6ZU5 - chains L50 and LAA of the 74 polymer chains in the assembly; structure by electron microscopy, 2.90 A resolution.

[Chain L50]
Molecule: 25S rRNA
Source organism: Paranosema locustae
Sequence (2639 nucleotides; each row starts with the number of its first residue):
     1 ACACACCCCG GUGGGGGAUC CCUCGGCCUG CGCGCCGGGC AAGGACGCGG ACGCACGCGA
    61 UAGACGGCAC GAUCCUCAGA CACGACUGCC GGUCUCCGAC AGCGGCGCAG CCGCAGACAA
   121 CCCCCCGGAC UUAAGCAUAU CACUAGGGGG CGGAGAAGAA ACCAACAGGG AUUCCUGCAG
   181 UAGCGGCGAG CGAACAGGGA CGAGCCCGCA UGGCAAUCGG CAUCGCCGAG UUGUGACAGC
   241 GCACCGCGAA CGCCCCGGAC AGGGCGGCCA CAGAGGGCGA CAGCCCCGUA GCAGCGCGCA
   301 GCGGAGCGAG UAGCGCUGCU UGGUCAUGCA GCGCGAAGCG GUGGUGGCGC CAUCGAAGGC
   361 UAAAUACGCC GCAGGACCGA UAGCGCACAA GUACCGCGAG GGGACGGCGA CGAGCAGCCC
   421 GCAGGGGCGG CGAAAGCGUG AAACCACCGG GGCGCCCACU UGUGGGCCCC GUCUUGAAAC
   481 ACGGACCAAG GAGUGCAUGU GCGCAGCGAG UCCGCUCCGC GGCGCAGCGA AGGCCAUCGA
   541 GCUGCGCACA UGCGACCCGA UAGGCAGUGA ACUACGCCUG GGCAGGGCGA AGCCCGCGGA
   601 AACGCAGGUG GAGGCCCCGA GCCGUUCUGA CGUGCAAUUC GAUGGCGCGA CCUGGGCGUA
   661 GCGGCGAAAG ACCAAUCGAA CUGCCUGGUA GCUGGUUCCC UCCGAAAUGU CCCGCAGGAC
   721 AGCGGGCGCC CCGCAGGUCU GCCGCGUAGA GCAAUGGCGC GGCGUCCGGC AGCGCCGGCG
   781 CACCCCCAAA CUGCGAAGCG GCAGGGCGCG CGCAGCAGCG UGCGCGCGCA CAACUGCGGG
   841 CGCCUAGUGG GCCGCCGCUG GUAAGCAGCG CCGGCAAUGA GGACACAACC UCGUGCGCGG
   901 GCAAGGGACC CCAGCUGCGC ACACAGACGA AGGGCGCGGG CGCGUCGCGA CAGCAGGGCG
   961 GUGGCCAUAG AGGUCGGCAC CCGCUAAGAA CCGUGUUGCA ACGUACCUGC CGAACACGCC
  1021 CGCCCCGAAA AUGGACGGUG CUCAGCGCAG CCCCGACCCC GCGCACGCAC AGCGUGGUAG
  1081 GAGGGCGCGC CGGCGCCGCA GAAGCGCAUG CGUGCGCAUG CGUGGAGGCA CCCGCGGCGC
  1141 AGAUCUUGGU GGCAGUAGCA CACUCGGGCG CGAGCCCCGA GGGCCGGGAG ACGGGUUCUU
  1201 CCGCCAGGCC GCUCCGCGGA AGGUGAGCCG GGUCCUAAGG ACGCGCUGGC CCGCAACCGA
  1261 CAGGCAAGCG GGCACACAUU CCCGCGCCGU GUGCCAUGCG GCAACGCACC GUGCGCGGCC
  1321 GGGCGCAGGG CUGGCGCCGG GGGCCCUCCU CCCCCGCAAA GCGGCCCGCC UGCGGACUCU
  1381 UGCAGCACGA GGCAGCCCGC GCCGCGUGGC GGGGCCGUCG CCGCGCGCCA GGACUCGCCC
  1441 CCCGUGAAGC CCCGCGCACG CACACACACG CCCGUACCAA UCCGCACCAG GGCUCCAGGG
  1501 CGCGCACCCC ACGGCCAGGG CCCACGCAGG UUUGGGAAUU CGGCAAGCUG GAUCCGCAAC
  1561 CUCGGGACAA GGAUUGGCUC CGGGCGCCGG AGCUGUCGCU UCCAAGGGGA AUCCGACUGU
  1621 UUAGUAAAAA CAUAGCCUUG CGCCGCACGC AAGGUGAAUU CUGCCCAGUG CCCGGGACGU
  1681 CACGCCGGCG CGACCCGCGC ACGCACGGGU CAACGGCGGG AGUAACUAUG ACUCUCUUAA
  1741 GGUAGCCAAA CGCCUCGUCA UCUAAUUAGU GACGCGCAUG AAUGGAGCAA CGAGAUUCCC
  1801 ACUGUCCCUA CCUGCUCCCC AGCGAACCCA CUGCCAAGGG AACGGGCUUG GCGCAGUCAG
  1861 CGGGGAAAGA AGACCCUGUU GAGCUUGACU CUAGUGUGGG GCCGCGGCGC GCCGCGCCGG
  1921 CGUAGGCAGG UGGGAGGUGC GCCGUGAGUG AAAGACCACU GCGCGCGCGC GCGCCCGCUU
  1981 CGCGCAGCAA CGCCCCCAGA UGGGGAGUUU GGCUGGGGCG GCACGUCUGC UAGACCCCAA
  2041 CGCAGACGUC CUACGGUGGG CUCAGCGCGG ACAGAACCCG CGCGUCGAGC ACAAGGGCAA
  2101 ACGCCCGCCU CACGGCGCCC CCCCGGGUGC CGGCGGGAAA CCGGGGCCUA GCGAUCCCUC
  2161 GCGCAUGCAC GCCGCGUCGC GGGGGUGGCU GAAAAGUUAC CACAGGGAUA ACUGGCUUGU
  2221 GGCGGCCAAG CGUCCGCAGC GACGCCGCUU UUUGAUUCUU CGAUGUCGGC UCUUCCUAGC
  2281 AUGGCGUGGC AGCGCGCGCC AAGUGUUGGA UUGUUCACCC ACUGACAGGG AACGUGAGCU
  2341 GGGUUUAGAC CGUCGUGAGA CAGGUUAGUU UUACCCUACU GAGCGCGGAC ACACCGGGCA
  2401 GCGCGGGCUA GUACGAGAGG AACGCCCGUG CGGGGCCGCU GGUCCGCGCC UGUCCGACAG
  2461 GGCAGGUGCG CCGCUACGCC CCGUGCGUGU ACGGCUGGAC GCCUCUAAGC CGGAGCCGCC
  2521 CCCCCGUGUG UCUAAACCCC UGGUUUCCGC CCCCCGCGAC CACGACGCGG CCGGGGGCUG
  2581 GUGCUGUGCG CGUGCGAGCU CUGCGAGCCG CUGAGGCUUC CAGACCCCUG CGGGGUGUU
Unresolved in the structure: 1-3, 771-773, 943-1016, 1357-1360, 1406-1425, 1676-1678, 1909-1973, 2385-2386, 2500-2501, 2538-2542, 2593, 2601-2602
Metal / ion sites: Mg2+ site 1 near C21 (its only coordinating residue here); Mg2+ site 2 near A41 (its only coordinating residue here); Mg2+ site 3 near U61 (its only coordinating residue here); Mg2+ site 4: C65, G66; Mg2+ site 5: G128, C565 (shared with 2 residues of chain LN0); Mg2+ site 6: G135, C136, G1881; Mg2+ site 7: G135, C136; Mg2+ site 8 near C143 (its only coordinating residue here); Mg2+ site 9 near A156 (its only coordinating residue here); Mg2+ site 10 near G208 (its only coordinating residue here); Mg2+ site 11 near A249 (its only coordinating residue here); Mg2+ site 12 near G318 (its only coordinating residue here); 100 more Mg2+ sites not listed

[Chain LAA]
Molecule: uL15
Source organism: Paranosema locustae
Chain sequence (155 residues; row label = number of the first residue in the row; numbers below 1 keep their minus sign (Met-6 is residue -6)):
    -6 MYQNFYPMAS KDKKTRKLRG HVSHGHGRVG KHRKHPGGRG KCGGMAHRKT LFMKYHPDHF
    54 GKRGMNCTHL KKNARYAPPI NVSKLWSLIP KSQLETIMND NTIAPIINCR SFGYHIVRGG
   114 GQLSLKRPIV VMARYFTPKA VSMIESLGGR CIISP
Unresolved in the structure: -6 to 3
Metal / ion sites: Mg2+: Gly18 (shared with A846(L50), G1081(L50) of chain L50)

[How chain L50 and chain LAA interact]
Pairs across the interface - 164 pairs, chain L50 then chain LAA:
  U132(L50) - Arg32(LAA)  phosphate contact
  A133(L50) - Gly31(LAA)  phosphate contact
  A133(L50) - Arg32(LAA)  hydrogen bond to the phosphate
  A133(L50) - Cys35(LAA)  phosphate contact
  A134(L50) - Gly30(LAA)  hydrogen bond to the base
  A134(L50) - Gly31(LAA)  hydrogen bond to the base
  A134(L50) - Cys35(LAA)  sugar contact
  A134(L50) - Gly36(LAA)  hydrogen bond to the phosphate
  A134(L50) - His40(LAA)  stacking on the base
  A164(L50) - Lys64(LAA)  sugar contact
  A165(L50) - Lys64(LAA)  salt bridge to the phosphate
  A165(L50) - Ala67(LAA)  phosphate contact
  C178(L50) - Lys65(LAA)  hydrogen bond to the phosphate
  A179(L50) - Lys65(LAA)  salt bridge to the phosphate
  A182(L50) - Cys60(LAA)  hydrogen bond to the sugar
  A182(L50) - Thr61(LAA)  sugar contact
  A182(L50) - His62(LAA)  hydrogen bond to the sugar
  A182(L50) - Leu63(LAA)  hydrogen bond to the sugar
  G183(L50) - Asn59(LAA)  phosphate contact
  G183(L50) - Cys60(LAA)  hydrogen bond to the phosphate
  C184(L50) - Asn59(LAA)  hydrogen bond to the phosphate
  C187(L50) - Lys55(LAA)  sugar contact
  G188(L50) - Phe53(LAA)  phosphate contact
  G188(L50) - Gly54(LAA)  hydrogen bond to the phosphate
  A189(L50) - Lys34(LAA)  phosphate contact
  A189(L50) - Cys35(LAA)  sugar contact
  A189(L50) - His52(LAA)  salt bridge to the phosphate
  A189(L50) - Phe53(LAA)  phosphate contact
  G190(L50) - Gly33(LAA)  phosphate contact
  G190(L50) - Lys34(LAA)  salt bridge to the phosphate
  A193(L50) - His62(LAA)  base contact
  A194(L50) - His62(LAA)  hydrogen bond to the base
  A196(L50) - Asn66(LAA)  hydrogen bond to the sugar
  U324(L50) - Thr61(LAA)  base contact
  G344(L50) - Thr61(LAA)  hydrogen bond to the sugar
  G344(L50) - His62(LAA)  stacking on the base
  G344(L50) - Lys64(LAA)  base contact
  U345(L50) - Thr61(LAA)  hydrogen bond to the phosphate
  U472(L50) - Val15(LAA)  phosphate contact
  U472(L50) - Arg21(LAA)  salt bridge to the phosphate
  C473(L50) - Ser16(LAA)  phosphate contact
  C473(L50) - Arg21(LAA)  salt bridge to the phosphate
  C473(L50) - Lys24(LAA)  sugar contact
  U474(L50) - Val22(LAA)  phosphate contact
  G493(L50) - Thr8(LAA)  hydrogen bond to the sugar
  G493(L50) - Arg12(LAA)  salt bridge to the phosphate
  G493(L50) - His17(LAA)  base contact
  G493(L50) - His19(LAA)  hydrogen bond to the base
  G493(L50) - His25(LAA)  base contact
  U494(L50) - Lys6(LAA)  salt bridge to the phosphate
  U494(L50) - Thr8(LAA)  hydrogen bond to the phosphate
  G495(L50) - Lys6(LAA)  phosphate contact
  A509(L50) - Lys77(LAA)  hydrogen bond to the sugar
  G522(L50) - Lys65(LAA)  salt bridge to the phosphate
  C525(L50) - Lys77(LAA)  hydrogen bond to the base
  C525(L50) - Tyr107(LAA)  base contact
  A526(L50) - Asn74(LAA)  hydrogen bond to the base
  A526(L50) - Arg111(LAA)  hydrogen bond to the sugar
  A526(L50) - Gly113(LAA)  base contact
  G527(L50) - Arg111(LAA)  hydrogen bond to the base
  A530(L50) - Arg56(LAA)  sugar contact
  A530(L50) - Gly57(LAA)  sugar contact
  A530(L50) - Met58(LAA)  hydrogen bond to the sugar
  C535(L50) - Ile109(LAA)  base contact
  C535(L50) - Arg111(LAA)  hydrogen bond to the base
  C535(L50) - Thr130(LAA)  base contact
  C535(L50) - Pro131(LAA)  phosphate contact
  A536(L50) - Arg111(LAA)  phosphate contact
  A536(L50) - Gly112(LAA)  hydrogen bond to the phosphate
  A536(L50) - Gly113(LAA)  phosphate contact
  A536(L50) - Thr130(LAA)  hydrogen bond to the phosphate
  A536(L50) - Lys132(LAA)  phosphate contact
  U537(L50) - Gly112(LAA)  phosphate contact
  U537(L50) - Lys132(LAA)  salt bridge to the phosphate
  C547(L50) - Lys4(LAA)  sugar contact
  A548(L50) - Lys6(LAA)  salt bridge to the phosphate
  A548(L50) - Lys7(LAA)  hydrogen bond to the phosphate
  C549(L50) - Lys7(LAA)  salt bridge to the phosphate
  U551(L50) - Gly33(LAA)  hydrogen bond to the phosphate
  G552(L50) - His28(LAA)  salt bridge to the phosphate
  G552(L50) - Arg32(LAA)  phosphate contact
  G552(L50) - Gly33(LAA)  hydrogen bond to the phosphate
  C553(L50) - Arg32(LAA)  salt bridge to the phosphate
  A555(L50) - Lys27(LAA)  salt bridge to the phosphate
  C556(L50) - His25(LAA)  salt bridge to the phosphate
  U689(L50) - Arg32(LAA)  sugar contact
  A690(L50) - Lys27(LAA)  phosphate contact
  A690(L50) - His28(LAA)  phosphate contact
  G691(L50) - Arg26(LAA)  phosphate contact
  G691(L50) - Lys27(LAA)  hydrogen bond to the phosphate
  G691(L50) - His28(LAA)  hydrogen bond to the phosphate
  G691(L50) - Pro29(LAA)  sugar contact
  C692(L50) - Arg26(LAA)  salt bridge to the phosphate
  U693(L50) - Arg26(LAA)  salt bridge to the phosphate
  G694(L50) - Lys24(LAA)  salt bridge to the phosphate
  U696(L50) - Val15(LAA)  phosphate contact
  U696(L50) - Ser16(LAA)  hydrogen bond to the base
  U696(L50) - His17(LAA)  base contact
  U697(L50) - Leu11(LAA)  phosphate contact
  U697(L50) - Arg12(LAA)  hydrogen bond to the base
  U697(L50) - Gly13(LAA)  hydrogen bond to the phosphate
  U697(L50) - His14(LAA)  phosphate contact
  U697(L50) - Val15(LAA)  hydrogen bond to the phosphate
  C698(L50) - Arg9(LAA)  hydrogen bond to the base
  C698(L50) - Lys10(LAA)  base contact
  C698(L50) - Arg12(LAA)  sugar contact
  C698(L50) - Gly13(LAA)  phosphate contact
  C712(L50) - Ala39(LAA)  hydrogen bond to the sugar
  C712(L50) - His40(LAA)  base contact
  G717(L50) - Pro29(LAA)  sugar contact
  G717(L50) - His40(LAA)  base contact
  G718(L50) - Pro29(LAA)  phosphate contact
  G718(L50) - Gly30(LAA)  sugar contact
  G718(L50) - His40(LAA)  hydrogen bond to the base
  A719(L50) - His40(LAA)  sugar contact
  A719(L50) - Arg41(LAA)  sugar contact
  A719(L50) - Thr43(LAA)  hydrogen bond to the base
  A719(L50) - Leu44(LAA)  hydrogen bond to the sugar
  C720(L50) - Thr43(LAA)  hydrogen bond to the sugar
  C720(L50) - Lys47(LAA)  phosphate contact
  A721(L50) - Lys47(LAA)  phosphate contact
  A721(L50) - Tyr48(LAA)  hydrogen bond to the phosphate
  A846(L50) - Gly18(LAA)  phosphate contact
  G847(L50) - Gly18(LAA)  sugar contact
  G847(L50) - His19(LAA)  salt bridge to the phosphate
  G847(L50) - Gly20(LAA)  phosphate contact
  U848(L50) - Gly20(LAA)  phosphate contact
  U848(L50) - Val22(LAA)  phosphate contact
  U848(L50) - Gly23(LAA)  hydrogen bond to the phosphate
  G849(L50) - Val22(LAA)  phosphate contact
  A1079(L50) - Gly20(LAA)  phosphate contact
  A1079(L50) - Arg21(LAA)  salt bridge to the phosphate
  G1080(L50) - Ser16(LAA)  phosphate contact
  G1080(L50) - Gly18(LAA)  phosphate contact
  G1080(L50) - His19(LAA)  hydrogen bond to the phosphate
  G1080(L50) - Gly20(LAA)  hydrogen bond to the phosphate
  G1081(L50) - Lys7(LAA)  salt bridge to the phosphate
  G1081(L50) - Gly18(LAA)  phosphate contact
  A1082(L50) - Lys7(LAA)  phosphate contact
  G1083(L50) - Lys4(LAA)  salt bridge to the phosphate
  G1084(L50) - Lys10(LAA)  hydrogen bond to the base
  G1085(L50) - Lys10(LAA)  hydrogen bond to the base
  C1138(L50) - Arg9(LAA)  base contact
  G1139(L50) - Arg9(LAA)  salt bridge to the phosphate
  G1139(L50) - Arg12(LAA)  salt bridge to the phosphate
  U2155(L50) - Met38(LAA)  base contact
  U2155(L50) - Phe53(LAA)  sugar contact
  U2155(L50) - Gly54(LAA)  hydrogen bond to the sugar
  C2156(L50) - Gly54(LAA)  phosphate contact
  C2156(L50) - Lys55(LAA)  hydrogen bond to the phosphate
  C2157(L50) - Lys55(LAA)  salt bridge to the phosphate
  U2166(L50) - Met58(LAA)  sugar contact
  C2168(L50) - Cys60(LAA)  hydrogen bond to the base
  C2168(L50) - Arg68(LAA)  hydrogen bond to the base
  A2169(L50) - Lys64(LAA)  salt bridge to the phosphate
  U2177(L50) - Met58(LAA)  base contact
  C2178(L50) - Gly57(LAA)  hydrogen bond to the phosphate
  C2178(L50) - Met58(LAA)  sugar contact
  G2179(L50) - Lys55(LAA)  phosphate contact
  G2179(L50) - Arg56(LAA)  phosphate contact
  G2179(L50) - Gly57(LAA)  hydrogen bond to the phosphate
  U2190(L50) - Met38(LAA)  sugar contact
  U2190(L50) - Lys42(LAA)  hydrogen bond to the base
  G2191(L50) - Lys42(LAA)  hydrogen bond to the base
Other interface residues (no listed pair), chain L50 (92 interface residues in all): C523, A531, C534, C538, G546, C557, C699, U1078, A2154, A2165
Other interface residues (no listed pair), chain LAA (71 interface residues in all): Asp5, Gly114, Tyr128

[In short]
The interface between chain L50 and chain LAA involves 92 residues on one side and 71 on the other; the
contacts include 56 hydrogen bonds, 27 salt bridges and 2 aromatic stacking contacts. Polar contacts include
A134(L50)-Gly30(LAA), A134(L50)-Gly31(LAA) and A194(L50)-His62(LAA).
Here chain L50 is 25S rRNA and chain LAA is uL15, both from Paranosema locustae. Entry 6ZU5 (Structure of the
Paranosema locustae ribosome in complex with Lso2) was determined by electron microscopy.
